Entry 5YRD (X-ray diffraction, 1.85 A resolution); this record covers chain A.

# Chain A
Protein: Polyhedrin
Organism: Bombyx mori cytoplasmic polyhedrosis virus
Reference sequence: P11041 (PYHD_CPVBM); residue numbers follow UniProt; this construct covers 1-248
Sequence (248 residues; numbered 1 to 248; the number before each row is that of its first residue):
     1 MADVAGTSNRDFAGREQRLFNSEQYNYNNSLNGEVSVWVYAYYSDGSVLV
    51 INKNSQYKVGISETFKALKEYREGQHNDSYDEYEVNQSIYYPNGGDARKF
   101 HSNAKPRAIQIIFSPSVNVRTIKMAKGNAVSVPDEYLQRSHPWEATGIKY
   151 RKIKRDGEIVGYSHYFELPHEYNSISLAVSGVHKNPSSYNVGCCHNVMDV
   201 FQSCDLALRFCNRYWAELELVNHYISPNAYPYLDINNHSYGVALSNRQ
Not modelled in the structure: 1-7
Sequence notes: engineered mutation Ala13 (Arg in P11041), Cys193 (Ser in P11041), Cys194 (Ala in P11041)
Curated features (UniProtKB/Swiss-Prot):
  - glycosylation (N-linked (GlcNAc...) asparagine): Asn28, Asn77, Asn86, Asn237
  - natural variant: His101 (H101Y: In strain: A), Gln248 (Q248QRLLV: In strain: A)
Disulfides: Cys193-Cys194

# In short
Chain A is Polyhedrin (Bombyx mori cytoplasmic polyhedrosis virus); the structure, Crystal Structure of
Oxidized Cypovirus Polyhedra R13A/S193C/A194C Mutant, was determined by X-ray diffraction, deposited together
with 5YR1, 5YR9, 5YRA, 5YRB and 5YRC.
